Entry 8UH2 (electron microscopy, 3.59 A resolution); this record covers chains C and B of the 6 polymer chains in the assembly.

== Chain C ==
Name: Albicin
Organism: Anopheles albimanus
UniProtKB: A0A1Y9G8D0 (A0A1Y9G8D0_ANOAL); residues 1-116 here correspond to UniProt positions 27-142 (UniProt number = residue number + 26)
Chain sequence (116 residues; numbered 1 to 116; the number before each row is that of its first residue):
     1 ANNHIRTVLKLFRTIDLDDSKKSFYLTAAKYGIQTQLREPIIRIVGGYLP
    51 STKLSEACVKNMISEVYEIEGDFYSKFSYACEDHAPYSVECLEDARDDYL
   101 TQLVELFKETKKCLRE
Disulfides: C58-C113, C81-C91

== Chain B ==
Name: Complement C3b alpha' chain
Organism: Homo sapiens
UniProtKB: P01024 (CO3_HUMAN); residues 727-1641 here correspond to UniProt positions 749-1663 (UniProt number = residue number + 22)
Chain sequence (915 residues; numbered 727 to 1641; the number before each row is that of its first residue):
   727 SNLDEDIIAEENIVSRSEFPESWLWNVEDLKEPPKNGISTKLMNIFLKDS
   777 ITTWEILAVSMSDKKGICVADPFEVTVMQDFFIDLRLPYSVVRNEQVEIR
   827 AVLYNYRQNQELKVRVELLHNPAFCSLATTKRRHQQTVTIPPKSSLSVPY
   877 VIVPLKTGLQEVEVKAAVYHHFISDGVRKSLKVVPEGIRMNKTVAVRTLD
   927 PERLGREGVQKEDIPPADLSDQVPDTESETRILLQGTPVAQMTEDAVDAE
   977 RLKHLIVTPSGCGEQNMIGMTPTVIAVHYLDETEQWEKFGLEKRQGALEL
  1027 IKKGYTQQLAFRQPSSAFAAFVKRAPSTWLTAYVVKVFSLAVNLIAIDSQ
  1077 VLCGAVKWLILEKQKPDGVFQEDAPVIHQEMIGGLRNNNEKDMALTAFVL
  1127 ISLQEAKDICEEQVNSLPGSITKAGDFLEANYMNLQRSYTVAIAGYALAQ
  1177 MGRLKGPLLNKFLTTAKDKNRWEDPGKQLYNVEATSYALLALLQLKDFDF
  1227 VPPVVRWLNEQRYYGGGYGSTQATFMVFQALAQYQKDAPDHQELNLDVSL
  1277 QLPSRSSKITHRIHWESASLLRSEETKENEGFTVTAEGKGQGTLSVVTMY
  1327 HAKAKDQLTCNKFDLKVTIKPAPETEKRPQDAKNTMILEICTRYRGDQDA
  1377 TMSILDISMMTGFAPDTDDLKQLANGVDRYISKYELDKAFSDRNTLIIYL
  1427 DKVSHSEDDCLAFKVHQYFNVELIQPGAVKVYAYYNLEESCTRFYHPEKE
  1477 DGKLNKLCRDELCRCAEENCFIQKSDDKVTLEERLDKACEPGVDYVYKTR
  1527 LVKVQLSNDFDEYIMAIEQTIKSGSDEVQVGQQRTFISPIKCREALKLEE
  1577 KKHYLMWGLSSDFWGEKPNLSYIIGKDTWVEHWPEEDECQDEENQKQCQD
  1627 LGAFTESMVVFGCPN
Not modelled in the structure: 727-730, 931-934, 982, 1349-1359
Disulfides: C851-C1491, C1079-C1136, C1336-C1467, C1367-C1436, C1484-C1489, C1496-C1568, C1515-C1639, C1615-C1624
Covalently attached groups: N-acetylglucosamine (NAG) linked to N917
Curated features (UniProtKB/Swiss-Prot):
  - region: E1612 to F1637 (Interaction with CFP/properdin)
  - site: R932, E933 (Cleavage), R1281, S1282 (Cleavage), R1298, S1299 (Cleavage), N1641 (Coordinates Mg(2+) for interaction with Complement factor B Bb fragment (CFB))
  - modified residue (Phosphoserine): S946, S1299, S1551
  - glycosylation (N-linked (GlcNAc...) asparagine): N917, N1595
  - cross-link: C988 to Q991 (Isoglutamyl cysteine thioester (Cys-Gln))

== Chain C / chain B interface ==
Residue-residue contacts (10):
  R43(C) - N835(B)
  G47(C) - N835(B)
  G47(C) - Q836(B)
  G47(C) - E837(B)  hydrogen bond (backbone-backbone)
  Y48(C) - E837(B)
  L49(C) - E837(B)
  L49(C) - K839(B)
  L49(C) - T865(B)
  R115(C) - E837(B)  salt bridge
  E116(C) - F1416(B)
Other interface residues (no listed pair), chain C (8 interface residues in all): I44, T52
Other interface residues (no listed pair), chain B (7 interface residues in all): P868
Interface features reported in the paper:
  - residue pairs: R115(C)-E837(B) (salt bridge)
  - interface residues, chain C: L49(C)

== In short ==
The interface between chain C and chain B involves 8 residues on one side and 7 on the other; the contacts
include 1 hydrogen bond and 1 salt bridge. Among the polar pairs are R115(C)-E837(B) and G47(C)-E837(B). The
paper describes a salt bridge between R115(C) and E837(B). The paper reports the interface residue L49(C).
Here chain C is Albicin (Anopheles albimanus) and chain B is Complement C3b alpha' chain (Homo sapiens). Entry
8UH2 (Complex of C3b with the inhibitor albicin) was determined by electron microscopy together with 8UIN from
the same study.
